PDB entry 3H3S | X-ray diffraction, 1.66 A resolution | chain A

Chain A:
Molecule: Goodpasture antigen binding protein
Source organism: Homo sapiens
Notes: fragment: cert start domain (residues 347-598)
UniProt: A8K7S2 (A8K7S2_HUMAN); residue numbers follow UniProt; this construct covers 347-598
Chain sequence (255 residues; each row starts with the number of its first residue):
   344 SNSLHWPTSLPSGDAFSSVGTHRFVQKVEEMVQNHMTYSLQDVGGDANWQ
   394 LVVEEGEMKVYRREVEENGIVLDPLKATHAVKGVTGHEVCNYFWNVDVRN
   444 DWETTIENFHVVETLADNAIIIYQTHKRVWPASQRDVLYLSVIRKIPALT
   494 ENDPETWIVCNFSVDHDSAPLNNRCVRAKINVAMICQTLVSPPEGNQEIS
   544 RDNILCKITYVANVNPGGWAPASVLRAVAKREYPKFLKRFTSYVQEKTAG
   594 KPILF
Unresolved in the structure: 344-362
Construct notes: expression tag (344-346)
Ligand contacts: H15 (N-[(1R,3R)-3-hydroxy-1-(hydroxymethyl)-3-phenylpropyl]pentadecanamide): F436, R442, W445, E446, T448, I449, Q467, H469, V472, W473, R478, V480, Y482, N504, A521, I523, V525, Y553, V557, E575, Y576, F579

Summary:
Bound to chain A: compound H15.
Chain A is Goodpasture antigen binding protein (Homo sapiens); the structure, Crystal structure of the CERT
START domain in complex with HPA-15, was determined by X-ray diffraction, deposited together with 3H3Q, 3H3R
and 3H3T.
